1NBH - chains A and B of the 4 polymer chains in the assembly; structure by X-ray diffraction, 2.80 A resolution.

# Chain A (and B)
Molecule: Glycine N-methyltransferase
Organism: Rattus norvegicus
Notes: EC 2.1.1.20; chain B of this document is another copy of the same molecule, construct and numbering; everything in this record applies to it too
UniProtKB: P13255 (GNMT_RAT); numbering as in UniProt (aligned over 1-292)
Sequence (292 residues; numbered 1 to 292; the number before each row is that of its first residue):
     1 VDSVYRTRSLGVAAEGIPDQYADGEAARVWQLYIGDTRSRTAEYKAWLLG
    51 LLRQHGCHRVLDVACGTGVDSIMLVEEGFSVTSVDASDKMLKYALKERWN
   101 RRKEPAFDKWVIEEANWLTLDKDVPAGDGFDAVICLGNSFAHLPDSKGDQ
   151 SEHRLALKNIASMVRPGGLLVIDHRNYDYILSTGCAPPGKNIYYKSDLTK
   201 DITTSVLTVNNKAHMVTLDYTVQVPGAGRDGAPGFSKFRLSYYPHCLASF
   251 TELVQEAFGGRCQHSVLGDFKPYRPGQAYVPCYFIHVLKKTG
Small-molecule neighbours: S-adenosylmethionine (SAM): Tyr21, Trp30, Ile34, Arg40, Val63, Ala64, Gly66, Val69, Asp70, Asp85, Ala86, Ser87, Met90, Ala115, Asn116, Trp117, Leu118, Leu136, Gly137, Asn138, Ser139, His142, Leu143, Tyr194

# Chain A / chain B interface
Contacting residue pairs - 19 pairs, chain A then chain B:
  Asp88(A) - Lys89(B)  salt bridge
  Asp88(A) - Lys92(B)  salt bridge
  Lys89(A) - Asp88(B)  salt bridge
  Lys92(A) - Asp88(B)  salt bridge
  Lys92(A) - Glu114(B)  salt bridge
  Arg98(A) - Trp99(B)
  Trp99(A) - Arg98(B)
  Trp99(A) - Trp99(B)  hydrophobic
  Trp99(A) - Phe107(B)
  Trp99(A) - Asp108(B)
  Arg102(A) - Trp99(B)
  Arg102(A) - Asp108(B)  salt bridge
  Lys103(A) - Asp108(B)  salt bridge
  Phe107(A) - Trp99(B)
  Asp108(A) - Trp99(B)
  Asp108(A) - Arg102(B)  salt bridge
  Asp108(A) - Lys103(B)  salt bridge
  Glu113(A) - Lys96(B)
  Glu114(A) - Lys92(B)  salt bridge
Other interface residues (no listed pair), chain A (13 interface residues in all): Lys96, Trp110
Other interface residues (no listed pair), chain B (13 interface residues in all): Trp110, Glu113

# Summary
Chain A and chain B each contribute 13 residues to their interface; the contacts include 10 salt bridges.
Polar contacts include Asp88(A)-Lys89(B), Asp88(A)-Lys92(B) and Lys92(A)-Glu114(B). Bound to chain A:
S-adenosylmethionine.
Chain A and chain B are both Glycine N-methyltransferase (Rattus norvegicus); the structure, Structure of
glycine N-methyltransferase complexed with S-adenosylmethionine and acetate, GNMT:SAM:Ace, was determined by
X-ray diffraction, deposited together with 1NBI.
